Entry 1PD7 (solution NMR); this record covers chains A and B.

== Chain A ==
Molecule: Sin3b protein
From: Mus musculus
Notes: fragment: PAH2 domain (residues 148-232)
Reference sequence: Q62141 (SIN3B_MOUSE); residues 1-85 here correspond to UniProt positions 148-232 (UniProt number = residue number + 147)
Amino-acid sequence (85 residues; row label = number of the first residue in the row):
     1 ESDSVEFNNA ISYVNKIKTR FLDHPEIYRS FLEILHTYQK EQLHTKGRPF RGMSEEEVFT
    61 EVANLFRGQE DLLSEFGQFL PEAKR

== Chain B ==
Molecule: Mad1
Notes: fragment: extended SID domain (residues 5-28)
Reference sequence: Q05195 (MAD_HUMAN); residues 198-221 here correspond to UniProt positions 5-28 (UniProt number = residue number - 193)
Amino-acid sequence (24 residues; row label = number of the first residue in the row):
   198 VRMNIQMLLE AADYLERRER EAEH
Curated features (UniProtKB/Swiss-Prot):
  - motif: Arg-214 to His-221 (Nuclear localization signal)

== Interface between chain A and chain B ==
Pairs across the interface (38; chain A residue first):
  Glu-6(A) with Val-198(B); Arg-199(B); Met-200(B); Met-204(B)
  Phe-7(A) with Met-204(B); Glu-207(B); Tyr-211(B)
  Ala-10(A) with Met-204(B); Ala-208(B)
  Ile-11(A) with Ala-208(B); Tyr-211(B); Leu-212(B)
  Tyr-13(A) with Leu-205(B)
  Val-14(A) with Leu-205(B); Ala-208(B); Leu-212(B)
  Asn-15(A) with Leu-212(B)
  Phe-31(A) with Leu-205(B)
  Leu-32(A) with Leu-206(B); Ala-209(B)
  Leu-35(A) with Ile-202(B); Leu-205(B); Leu-206(B)
  His-36(A) with Leu-206(B)
  Tyr-38(A) with Asn-201(B); Ile-202(B)
  Gln-39(A) with Gln-203(B); Leu-206(B)
  Val-58(A) with Ile-202(B)
  Phe-76(A) with Ile-202(B); Leu-205(B)
  Gln-78(A) with Met-200(B)
  Phe-79(A) with Met-200(B); Asn-201(B); Ile-202(B); Met-204(B)
  Leu-80(A) with Ile-202(B)
  Pro-81(A) with Asn-201(B)
Also at the interface, not in a pair above, chain A (22 interface residues in all): Asn-9, Tyr-28, Gln-42
Also at the interface, not in a pair above, chain B (15 interface residues in all): Glu-213

== Overview ==
22 residues of chain A and 15 residues of chain B are in contact.
Here chain A is Sin3b protein (Mus musculus) and chain B is Mad1. Entry 1PD7 (Extended SID of Mad1 bound to
the PAH2 domain of mSin3B) was determined by solution NMR.
